7B9V - chains 6 and M of the 50 polymer chains in the assembly; structure by electron microscopy, 2.80 A resolution.

[Chain 6]
Molecule: U6 snRNA
Source organism: Saccharomyces cerevisiae
Sequence (112 nucleotides; each row starts with the number of its first residue):
     1 GUUCGCGAAG UAACCCUUCG UGGACAUUUG GUCAAUUUGA AACAAUACAG AGAUGAUCAG
    61 CAGUUCCCCU GCAUAAGGAU GAACCGUUUU ACAAAGAGAU UUAUUUCGUU UU
Unresolved in the structure: 103-112
Metal / ion sites: K+: G52, A59, G60, U80; Mg2+ site 1: A59, G60, U80 (shared with 2 residues of chain I); Mg2+ site 2: C61, G77; Mg2+ site 3: G78, U80 (shared with 1 residue of chain E; 1 residue of chain I); Mg2+ site 4 near G81 (its only coordinating residue here)
From the paper describing this entry:
  - K+ coordination: G52, A59, G60, U80
  - Mg2+ coordination: A59, G60, U80

[Chain M]
Name: Pre-mRNA-splicing factor CWC2
Source organism: Saccharomyces cerevisiae
UniProt: A0A6A5Q155 (A0A6A5Q155_YEASX); residue numbers follow UniProt; this construct covers 1-339
Sequence (339 residues; numbered 1 to 339; the number before each row is that of its first residue):
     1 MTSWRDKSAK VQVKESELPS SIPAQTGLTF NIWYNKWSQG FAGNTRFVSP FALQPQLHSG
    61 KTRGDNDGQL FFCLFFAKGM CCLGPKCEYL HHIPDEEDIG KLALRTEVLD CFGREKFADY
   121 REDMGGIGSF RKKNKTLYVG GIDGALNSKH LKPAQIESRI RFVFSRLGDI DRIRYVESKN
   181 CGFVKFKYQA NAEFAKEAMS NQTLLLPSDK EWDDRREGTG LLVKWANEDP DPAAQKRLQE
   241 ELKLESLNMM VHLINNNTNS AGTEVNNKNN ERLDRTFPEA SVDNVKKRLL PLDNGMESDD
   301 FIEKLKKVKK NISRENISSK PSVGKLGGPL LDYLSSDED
Unresolved in the structure: 1-2, 258-339
Metal / ion sites: Zn2+: Cys73, Cys81, Cys87, His91

[Chain 6 / chain M interface]
Pairs across the interface (51):
  A34(6) - Phe72(M)  hydrogen bond to the base
  A34(6) - Cys73(M)  base contact
  A34(6) - Leu74(M)  hydrogen bond to the base
  A34(6) - Phe75(M)  base contact
  A34(6) - Tyr89(M)  stacking on the base
  A34(6) - Phe112(M)  hydrogen bond to the base
  A35(6) - Phe75(M)  stacking on the base
  A35(6) - Met80(M)  base contact
  A35(6) - Cys81(M)  hydrogen bond to the base
  A35(6) - Cys82(M)  hydrogen bond to the base
  A35(6) - Leu83(M)  base contact
  U36(6) - Pro19(M)  base contact
  U36(6) - Ser20(M)  base contact
  U36(6) - Ser21(M)  phosphate contact
  U36(6) - Phe47(M)  base contact
  U36(6) - Pro50(M)  base contact
  U37(6) - Arg46(M)  base contact
  U37(6) - Phe47(M)  stacking on the base
  U37(6) - Ser49(M)  base contact
  U37(6) - Asn201(M)  base contact
  U38(6) - Arg121(M)  sugar contact
  U38(6) - Gly125(M)  base contact
  U38(6) - Gly126(M)  hydrogen bond to the base
  U38(6) - Lys196(M)  hydrogen bond to the base
  U38(6) - Ser200(M)  hydrogen bond to the base
  U38(6) - Asn201(M)  base contact
  U38(6) - Leu221(M)  base contact
  U38(6) - Leu222(M)  base contact
  U38(6) - Val223(M)  hydrogen bond to the base
  G39(6) - Phe117(M)  stacking on the base
  G39(6) - Asp119(M)  hydrogen bond to the base
  G39(6) - Tyr120(M)  base contact
  G39(6) - Arg121(M)  hydrogen bond to the sugar
  G39(6) - Gly126(M)  base contact
  G39(6) - Ile127(M)  hydrogen bond to the base
  G39(6) - Gly128(M)  hydrogen bond to the base
  A40(6) - Arg121(M)  base contact
  A40(6) - Glu122(M)  hydrogen bond to the base
  A41(6) - Asn31(M)  base contact
  A41(6) - Tyr34(M)  stacking on the base
  A41(6) - Lys36(M)  salt bridge to the phosphate
  A41(6) - Trp37(M)  hydrogen bond to the base
  A41(6) - Ser38(M)  hydrogen bond to the base
  A42(6) - Trp37(M)  base contact
  A42(6) - Ser38(M)  base contact
  A42(6) - Gln39(M)  hydrogen bond to the base
  A42(6) - Gly40(M)  base contact
  C43(6) - Gln39(M)  base contact
  C43(6) - Gly40(M)  hydrogen bond to the base
  C43(6) - Phe41(M)  base contact
  A44(6) - Gly40(M)  base contact
Interface residues without a listed pair, chain M (45 interface residues in all): Leu18, Thr45, Val48, Phe51, Lys78

[In short]
The interface between chain 6 and chain M involves 11 residues on one side and 45 on the other; the contacts
include 18 hydrogen bonds, 1 salt bridge and 5 aromatic stacking contacts. Polar contacts include
A34(6)-Phe72(M), A34(6)-Leu74(M) and A34(6)-Phe112(M). From the paper: K+ coordination by G52(6), A59(6) and
G60(6) among others; Mg2+ coordination by A59(6), G60(6) and U80(6).
Chain 6 is U6 snRNA and chain M is Pre-mRNA-splicing factor CWC2, both from Saccharomyces cerevisiae; the
structure, Yeast C complex spliceosome at 2.8 Angstrom resolution with Prp18/Slu7 bound, was determined by
electron microscopy.
